PDB entry 6EN2 | X-ray diffraction, 2.67 A resolution | chains A and B of the 4 polymer chains in the assembly

Chain A (and B):
Name: Int protein
Source organism: Enterococcus faecalis
Notes: chain B of this document is another copy of the same molecule, construct and numbering; everything in this record applies to it too
Reference sequence: Q7BP35 (Q7BP35_ENTFL); residue numbers follow UniProt; this construct covers 82-397
Chain sequence (317 residues; each row starts with the number of its first residue):
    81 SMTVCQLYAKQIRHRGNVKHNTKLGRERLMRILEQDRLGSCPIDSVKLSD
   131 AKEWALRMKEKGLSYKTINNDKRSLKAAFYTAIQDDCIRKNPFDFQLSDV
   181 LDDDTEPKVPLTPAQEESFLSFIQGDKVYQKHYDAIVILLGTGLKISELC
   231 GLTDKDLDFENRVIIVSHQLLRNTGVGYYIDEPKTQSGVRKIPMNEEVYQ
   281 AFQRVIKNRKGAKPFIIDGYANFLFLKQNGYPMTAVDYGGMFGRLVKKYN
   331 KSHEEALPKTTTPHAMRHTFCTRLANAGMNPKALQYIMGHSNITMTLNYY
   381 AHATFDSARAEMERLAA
Disordered / not traced: 266, 396-397
Construct notes: expression tag (81); engineered mutation Lys225 (Arg in Q7BP35)
Reported in the primary citation:
  - binding site for the 45-nt DNA strand: Asn150, Arg153, Lys188
  - mutagenesis - R153A, R153A/Y160A: decreased catalytic activity on strand exchange
  - mutagenesis - R153A, R153A/Y160A: decreased catalytic activity on excision
  - mutagenesis - R153A/Y160A: unchanged catalytic activity
  - catalytic residues: Tyr379, Tyr380
  - mutagenesis - Y379F, Y380F: unchanged catalytic activity on cleave DNA
  - mutagenesis - Y379F/Y380F: abolished catalytic activity on cleave DNA
  - mutagenesis - Y380F: abolished catalytic activity on strand exchange
  - mutagenesis - Y379F: unchanged catalytic activity on strand exchange
  - mutagenesis - Y379F/Y380F: abolished catalytic activity on suicide CI5 DNA

Interface between chain A and chain B:
Contacting residue pairs (39; chain A residue first):
  Val243(A) - Phe385(B)  hydrophobic
  Lys271(A) - Phe385(B)
  Pro273(A) - Phe385(B)
  Pro273(A) - Arg389(B)
  Pro273(A) - Met392(B)  hydrophobic
  Gly358(A) - Arg394(B)  hydrogen bond (backbone-side chain)
  Met359(A) - Glu391(B)
  Met359(A) - Leu395(B)  hydrophobic
  Asn360(A) - Glu391(B)  hydrogen bond (backbone-side chain)
  Pro361(A) - Pro361(B)  hydrophobic
  Pro361(A) - Leu377(B)  hydrophobic
  Lys362(A) - Leu377(B)  hydrogen bond (side chain-backbone)
  Lys362(A) - Tyr380(B)  hydrogen bond (side chain-backbone)
  Lys362(A) - Ala381(B)
  Lys362(A) - Ala383(B)
  Ala363(A) - Ala383(B)  hydrophobic
  Ala363(A) - Ala388(B)  hydrophobic
  Tyr366(A) - Phe385(B)
  Ile367(A) - Met392(B)  hydrophobic
  Ile373(A) - Leu377(B)  hydrophobic
  Thr374(A) - Thr374(B)
  Leu377(A) - Lys362(B)  hydrogen bond (backbone-side chain)
  Leu377(A) - Ile373(B)  hydrophobic
  Tyr380(A) - Lys362(B)  hydrogen bond (backbone-side chain)
  Ala381(A) - Lys362(B)
  Ala383(A) - Lys362(B)
  Ala383(A) - Ala363(B)  hydrophobic
  Phe385(A) - Val243(B)  hydrophobic
  Phe385(A) - Lys271(B)
  Phe385(A) - Tyr366(B)
  Ala388(A) - Ile367(B)  hydrophobic
  Arg389(A) - Asn241(B)
  Arg389(A) - Pro273(B)
  Glu391(A) - Met359(B)
  Glu391(A) - Asn360(B)  hydrogen bond (side chain-backbone)
  Met392(A) - Pro273(B)  hydrophobic
  Met392(A) - Ile367(B)  hydrophobic
  Arg394(A) - Gly358(B)  hydrogen bond (side chain-backbone)
  Leu395(A) - Met359(B)  hydrophobic
Interface residues without a listed pair, chain A (29 interface residues in all): Phe350, Leu354, Ala357, His382, Ser387
Interface residues without a listed pair, chain B (31 interface residues in all): Ile272, Phe350, Ala357, Asn378, His382, Ser387

In short:
Chain A and chain B form an interface of 29 and 31 residues respectively; the contacts include 8 hydrogen
bonds. Polar pairs include Gly358(A)-Arg394(B), Asn360(A)-Glu391(B) and Lys362(A)-Leu377(B). The paper reports
catalytic residues Tyr379(A) and Tyr380(A); R153A and R153A/Y160A of chain A reduce catalytic activity on
strand exchange; 5 substitutions were tested in all.
Chain A and chain B are both Int protein (Enterococcus faecalis); the structure, Structure of the Tn1549
transposon Integrase (aa 82-397, R225K) in complex with a circular intermediate DNA ..., was determined by
X-ray diffraction (same publication as 6EMY, 6EMZ, 6EN0 and 6EN1).
